PDB entry 8S37 | electron microscopy, 2.90 A resolution | chains G and I of the 12 polymer chains in the assembly

[Chain G]
Molecule: CRISPR type AFERR-associated protein Csf1
From: Klebsiella pneumoniae
UniProtKB: A0A7Z7WW72 (A0A7Z7WW72_KLEPN); residue numbers follow UniProt; this construct covers 1-263
Chain sequence (263 residues; row label = number of the first residue in the row):
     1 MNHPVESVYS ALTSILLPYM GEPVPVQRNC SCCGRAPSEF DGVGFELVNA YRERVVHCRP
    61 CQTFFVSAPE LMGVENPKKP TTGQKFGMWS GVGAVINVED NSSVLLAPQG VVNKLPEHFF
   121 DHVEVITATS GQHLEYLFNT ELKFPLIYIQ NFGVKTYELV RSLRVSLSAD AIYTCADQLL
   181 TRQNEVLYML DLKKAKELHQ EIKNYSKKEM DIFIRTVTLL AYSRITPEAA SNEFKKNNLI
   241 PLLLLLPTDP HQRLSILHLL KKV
Ion coordination: Zn2+: Cys30, Cys33, Cys58, Cys61

[Chain I]
Molecule: Ts-DNA
Sequence (60 nucleotides; each row starts with the number of its first residue; numbers below 1 keep their minus sign (DC-48 is residue -48)):
   -48 CCCTCCCTCC AGCTTCCGAG ACCCTTCGGG AGGTGCATCC CGGTCTCGCT TGGCCTCCTC
Not modelled in the structure: -48 to -28, 10-11

[Chain G / chain I interface]
Residue-residue contacts (18; chain G residue first):
  Asn49(G) with DT2(I), phosphate contact
  Ala50(G) with DT2(I), hydrogen bond to the phosphate
  Tyr51(G) with DT1(I), hydrogen bond to the phosphate; DT2(I), base contact
  Phe65(G) with DT2(I), phosphate contact
  Lys79(G) with DT2(I), hydrogen bond to the base; DG3(I), hydrogen bond to the sugar; DG4(I), sugar contact
  Thr81(G) with DG4(I), phosphate contact
  Thr82(G) with DG3(I), sugar contact
  Lys85(G) with DT2(I), hydrogen bond to the phosphate; DG3(I), salt bridge to the phosphate
  Met88(G) with DT1(I), phosphate contact; DT2(I), sugar contact
  Val154(G) with DC0(I), sugar contact; DT1(I), sugar contact
  Lys155(G) with DC0(I), salt bridge to the phosphate; DT1(I), phosphate contact
Also at the interface, not in a pair above, chain G (12 interface residues in all): Lys78

[Overview]
Chain G and chain I form an interface of 12 and 5 residues respectively; the contacts include 5 hydrogen bonds
and 2 salt bridges. Polar pairs include Lys79(G)-DT2(I), Lys79(G)-DG3(I) and Ala50(G)-DT2(I). The Zn2+ site is
built by Cys30(G), Cys33(G), Cys58(G) and Cys61(G).
Chain G is CRISPR type AFERR-associated protein Csf1 (Klebsiella pneumoniae) and chain I is Ts-DNA; the
structure, DNA-bound Type IV-A3 CRISPR effector in complex with DinG helicase from K. pneumoniae (state III),
was determined by electron microscopy together with 8RC2, 8RC3, 8RFJ, 8S35 and 8S36 from the same study.
